7SK3 - chains B and D of the 6 polymer chains in the assembly; structure by electron microscopy, 3.80 A resolution.

# Chain B
Molecule: Stromal cell-derived factor 1
Source organism: Homo sapiens
UniProtKB: P48061 (SDF1_HUMAN); residues 1-68 here correspond to UniProt positions 22-89 (UniProt number = residue number + 21)
Chain sequence (68 residues; numbered 1 to 68; the number before each row is that of its first residue):
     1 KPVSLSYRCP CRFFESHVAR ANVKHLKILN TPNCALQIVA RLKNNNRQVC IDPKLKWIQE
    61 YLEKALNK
Cystine bridges: Cys9-Cys34, Cys11-Cys50
UniProt features mapped onto this chain:
  - region: Arg8 to Arg12 (Receptor and heparin binding), Val18 to Arg20 (Receptor binding), Lys27 to Leu29 (Receptor binding), Val39 to Val49 (Receptor binding)
  - motif: Lys1, Pro2 (Receptor activation motif)
  - binding site (heparin): Arg20 to Asn30, Arg41, Gln48, Lys64
  - site: Lys24 (Important for integrin interaction and activation), His25 (Important for dimer formation), Lys27 (Important for integrin interaction and activation), Lys43 (Important for integrin interaction and activation)
From the paper describing this entry:
  - mutagenesis - K1R, P2G: decreased binding to Atypical chemokine receptor 3 (citing earlier work)

# Chain D
Molecule: CID25 Fab heavy chain
Source organism: Homo sapiens
Notes: antibody fragment or engineered binder
Chain sequence (236 residues; numbered 1 to 236; the number before each row is that of its first residue):
     1 EISEVQLVES GGGLVQPGGS LRLSCAASGF NFSYSSIHWV RQAPGKGLEW VAYIYSSYGY
    61 TSYADSVKGR FTISADTSKN TAYLQMNSLR AEDTAVYYCA RVYPWWYYKY YHGALDYWGQ
   121 GTLVTVSSAS TKGPSVFPLA PSSKSTSGGT AALGCLVKDY FPEPVTVSWN SGALTSGVHT
   181 FPAVLQSSGL YSLSSVVTVP SSSLGTQTYI CNVNHKPSNT KVDKKVEPKS CDKTHT
Not modelled in the structure: 1-4, 128-236
Cystine bridges: Cys25-Cys99

# Chain B / chain D interface
Contacting residue pairs (38; chain B residue first):
  Tyr7(B) - Tyr111(D)
  Cys11(B) - Trp106(D)
  Arg12(B) - Tyr108(D)
  Phe14(B) - Trp106(D)
  Ile28(B) - Tyr34(D)
  Asn30(B) - Tyr34(D)
  Asn30(B) - Tyr55(D)  hydrogen bond
  Asn30(B) - Ser57(D)
  Asn30(B) - Tyr58(D)  hydrogen bond (backbone-side chain)
  Thr31(B) - Tyr58(D)
  Pro32(B) - Tyr58(D)
  Pro32(B) - Tyr60(D)
  Asn33(B) - Tyr111(D)  hydrogen bond (backbone-side chain)
  Cys34(B) - Trp106(D)
  Cys34(B) - Tyr111(D)
  Ala35(B) - Pro104(D)
  Ala35(B) - Tyr111(D)  hydrophobic
  Leu36(B) - Tyr55(D)
  Leu36(B) - Pro104(D)  hydrogen bond (backbone-backbone)
  Leu36(B) - Trp105(D)
  Leu36(B) - Trp106(D)  hydrogen bond (backbone-backbone)
  Gln37(B) - Trp106(D)
  Pro53(B) - Trp106(D)
  Pro53(B) - Tyr107(D)  hydrophobic
  Lys54(B) - Tyr107(D)
  Gln59(B) - Trp105(D)
  Leu62(B) - Trp105(D)  hydrophobic
  Glu63(B) - Arg101(D)  salt bridge
  Glu63(B) - Tyr103(D)
  Glu63(B) - Trp105(D)
  Leu66(B) - Phe30(D)
  Leu66(B) - Asn31(D)
  Leu66(B) - Tyr103(D)  hydrophobic
  Leu66(B) - Trp105(D)  hydrophobic
  Asn67(B) - Gly29(D)
  Asn67(B) - Phe30(D)
  Asn67(B) - Arg101(D)
  Asn67(B) - Tyr103(D)  hydrogen bond
Other interface residues (no listed pair), chain B (22 interface residues in all): Ile38, Asp52
Other interface residues (no listed pair), chain D (18 interface residues in all): Ser33, Asp116

# Summary
22 residues of chain B and 18 residues of chain D are in contact, with 6 hydrogen bonds and 1 salt bridge.
Polar contacts include Glu63(B)-Arg101(D), Asn30(B)-Tyr55(D) and Asn30(B)-Tyr58(D). From UniProt: 14
heparin-binding residues on chain B. From the paper: K1R and P2G of chain B reduce binding to Atypical
chemokine receptor 3.
Here chain B is Stromal cell-derived factor 1 and chain D is CID25 Fab heavy chain, both from Homo sapiens.
Entry 7SK3 (Cryo-EM structure of ACKR3 in complex with CXCL12, an intracellular Fab, and an extracellular Fab)
was determined by electron microscopy (same publication as 7SK4, 7SK5, 7SK6, 7SK7, 7SK8 and 7SK9).
